Entry 6OGZ (electron microscopy, 3.60 A resolution); this record covers chains E and N of the 13 polymer chains in the assembly.

Chain E (and N):
Protein: Inner capsid protein VP2
From: Rotavirus A
Notes: chain N of this document is another copy of the same molecule, construct and numbering; everything in this record applies to it too
UniProt: G0YZK0 (G0YZK0_9REOV); residue numbers follow UniProt; this construct covers 1-887
Sequence (887 residues; row label = number of the first residue in the row):
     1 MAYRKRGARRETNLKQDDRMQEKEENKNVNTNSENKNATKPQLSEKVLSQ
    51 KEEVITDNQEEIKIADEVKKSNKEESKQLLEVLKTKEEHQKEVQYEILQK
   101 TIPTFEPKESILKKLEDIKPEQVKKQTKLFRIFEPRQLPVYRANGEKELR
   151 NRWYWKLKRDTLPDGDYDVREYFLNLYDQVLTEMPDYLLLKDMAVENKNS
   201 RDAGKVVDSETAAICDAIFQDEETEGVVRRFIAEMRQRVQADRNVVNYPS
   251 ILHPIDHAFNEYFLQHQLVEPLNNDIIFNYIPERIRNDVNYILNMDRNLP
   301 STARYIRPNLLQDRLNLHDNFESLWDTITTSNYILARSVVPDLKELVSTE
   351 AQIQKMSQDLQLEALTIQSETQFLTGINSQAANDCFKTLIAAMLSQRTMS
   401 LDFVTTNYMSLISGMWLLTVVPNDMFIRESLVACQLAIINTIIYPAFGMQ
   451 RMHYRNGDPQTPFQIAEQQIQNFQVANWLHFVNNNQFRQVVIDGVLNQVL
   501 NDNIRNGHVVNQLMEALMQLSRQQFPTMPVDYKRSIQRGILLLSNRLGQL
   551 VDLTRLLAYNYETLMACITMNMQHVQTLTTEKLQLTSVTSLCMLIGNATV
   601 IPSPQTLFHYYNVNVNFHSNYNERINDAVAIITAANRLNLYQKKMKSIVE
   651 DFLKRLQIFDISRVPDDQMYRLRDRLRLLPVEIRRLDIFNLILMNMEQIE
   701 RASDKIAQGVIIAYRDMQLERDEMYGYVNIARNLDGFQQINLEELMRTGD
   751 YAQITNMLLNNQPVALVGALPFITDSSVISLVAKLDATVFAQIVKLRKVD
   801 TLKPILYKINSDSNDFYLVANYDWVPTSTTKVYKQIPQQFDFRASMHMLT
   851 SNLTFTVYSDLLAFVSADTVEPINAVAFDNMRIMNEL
Disordered / not traced: 1-93 (chain N: 1-82)
From the paper describing this entry:
  - conformationally variable residues (helix shift): Thr349 to Leu360

Chain E / chain N interface:
Contacting residue pairs - 88 pairs, chain E then chain N:
  Glu116(E) - Lys86(N)
  Lys191(E) - Asp666(N)
  Ser200(E) - Gln642(N)
  Arg201(E) - Tyr641(N)
  Arg201(E) - Gln642(N)
  Arg201(E) - Glu744(N)  salt bridge
  Arg201(E) - Thr748(N)
  Asp202(E) - Tyr641(N)
  Asp202(E) - Gln642(N)
  Ala203(E) - Gln642(N)
  Glu222(E) - Arg797(N)
  Gly226(E) - Asp750(N)
  Arg229(E) - Thr748(N)
  Arg229(E) - Gly749(N)
  Arg229(E) - Arg797(N)
  Arg230(E) - Thr748(N)
  Arg230(E) - Asp750(N)  salt bridge
  Ala233(E) - Arg747(N)
  Val239(E) - Tyr670(N)  hydrophobic
  Val239(E) - Arg673(N)
  Ala241(E) - Asp667(N)
  Ala241(E) - Tyr670(N)
  Ala241(E) - Arg671(N)
  Ala241(E) - Asp674(N)
  Asn244(E) - Asp667(N)
  Asn274(E) - Glu429(N)  hydrogen bond
  Phe278(E) - Asn456(N)
  Val289(E) - Asn440(N)  hydrogen bond (backbone-side chain)
  Val289(E) - Arg451(N)
  Val289(E) - His453(N)
  Ile292(E) - Thr405(N)
  Ile292(E) - Ala433(N)
  Ile292(E) - Ala437(N)  hydrophobic
  Leu293(E) - Glu429(N)
  Leu293(E) - Ala433(N)
  Asn294(E) - Leu401(N)
  Asn294(E) - Phe403(N)
  Asn294(E) - Ser430(N)
  Met295(E) - Glu429(N)
  Met295(E) - Ser430(N)
  Asp296(E) - Tyr95(N)
  Asp296(E) - Ser400(N)  hydrogen bond
  Asp296(E) - Ile427(N)
  Asp296(E) - Thr580(N)  hydrogen bond (backbone-side chain)
  Asp296(E) - Lys582(N)  salt bridge
  Arg297(E) - Tyr95(N)
  Arg297(E) - Leu578(N)
  Arg297(E) - Thr579(N)
  Asn298(E) - Ile427(N)
  Asn298(E) - Gln576(N)
  Asn298(E) - Thr577(N)  hydrogen bond (side chain-backbone)
  Asn298(E) - Leu578(N)
  Leu299(E) - Leu98(N)  hydrophobic
  Pro300(E) - Glu322(N)
  Pro300(E) - Leu578(N)  hydrophobic
  Ser301(E) - Glu322(N)  hydrogen bond (backbone-side chain)
  Gln605(E) - Leu83(N)
  Thr854(E) - Asp666(N)
  Thr854(E) - Asp667(N)
  Thr856(E) - Thr101(N)
  Tyr858(E) - Gln94(N)
  Tyr858(E) - Ile97(N)  hydrophobic
  Tyr858(E) - Leu98(N)
  Ser859(E) - Gln94(N)  hydrogen bond (backbone-side chain)
  Asp860(E) - Gln90(N)
  Asp860(E) - Gln94(N)  hydrogen bond (backbone-side chain)
  Ala863(E) - Gln90(N)
  Ala863(E) - Lys91(N)
  Phe864(E) - Gln94(N)
  Phe864(E) - Tyr95(N)
  Thr869(E) - Thr405(N)
  Val870(E) - Thr405(N)
  Glu871(E) - Ile367(N)
  Glu871(E) - Gln368(N)
  Glu871(E) - Thr406(N)
  Glu871(E) - Tyr532(N)
  Pro872(E) - Gln368(N)
  Ile873(E) - Thr366(N)
  Asn874(E) - Thr441(N)
  Asn874(E) - Met528(N)  hydrogen bond
  Asn874(E) - Tyr532(N)
  Val876(E) - Arg451(N)
  Asn880(E) - Gln450(N)
  Asn880(E) - His453(N)
  Arg882(E) - Arg451(N)
  Arg882(E) - Thr527(N)
  Arg882(E) - Met528(N)
  Arg882(E) - Pro529(N)
Also at the interface, not in a pair above, chain E (57 interface residues in all): Val227, Asp275, Arg286, Asn287, Thr302, Lys344, Thr606, His609, Leu853, Val857, Leu862, Ser866, Asp868
Also at the interface, not in a pair above, chain N (58 interface residues in all): Glu87, Gln99, Val404, Tyr454, Arg455

Summary:
Chain E and chain N form an interface of 57 and 58 residues respectively; the contacts include 9 hydrogen
bonds and 3 salt bridges. Among the polar pairs are Arg201(E)-Glu744(N), Arg230(E)-Asp750(N) and
Asp296(E)-Lys582(N). From the paper: conformational variability at Thr349(E).
Chain E and chain N are both Inner capsid protein VP2 (Rotavirus A); the structure, In situ structure of
Rotavirus RNA-dependent RNA polymerase at transcript-elongated state, was determined by electron microscopy,
deposited together with 6OGY.
